PDB entry 9ITY | electron microscopy, 4.95 A resolution (low resolution: residue-level contacts below are approximate; hydrogen-bond / salt-bridge calls are withheld) | chains Q and Z of the 16 polymer chains in the assembly

# Chain Q
Name: ATP synthase subunit c
Organism: Chloroflexus aurantiacus J-10-fl
UniProt: A9WGS9 (ATPL_CHLAA); residues 1-76 here = UniProt positions 1-76
Sequence (76 residues; each row starts with the number of its first residue):
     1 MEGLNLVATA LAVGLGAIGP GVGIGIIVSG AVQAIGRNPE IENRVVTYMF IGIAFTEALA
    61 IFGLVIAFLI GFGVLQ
Not modelled in the structure: 72-76
Swiss-Prot annotation at these positions:
  - site: Glu57 (Reversibly protonated during proton transport)

# Chain Z
Name: ATP synthase subunit a
Organism: Chloroflexus aurantiacus J-10-fl
UniProt: A9WGT0 (A9WGT0_CHLAA); residue numbers follow UniProt; this construct covers 1-312
Sequence (312 residues; each row starts with the number of its first residue):
     1 MSTRTRNILI IVGALIISIA SRFFLYTGPP HVEVAAEVIF DGIPGFPITN SFVVAIIIDI
    61 FVIALAVAAT RNLQMVPRGL QNVMEFILES LYNLFRNINA KYVATAFPLV ATIFLFVLFG
   121 NWFGLLPGVG SIGVCHEKKE EHAVVDERLA LAAPAAPLSS VAAAEGEEIH DTCAAQGKKL
   181 VPLFRAPAAD LNFTFAIAVI SFVFIEYWGF RALGPGYLKK FFNTNGIMSF VGIIEFISEL
   241 VKPFALAFRL FGNIFAGEVL LVVMAFLVPL LLPLPFYGFE VFVGFIQALI FALLTYAFLN
   301 IAVTGHDEEH AH
Not modelled in the structure: 1-11, 136-168, 305-312

# Chain Q / chain Z interface
Residue-residue contacts - 4 pairs, chain Q then chain Z:
  Ala54(Q) - Ser238(Z)
  Phe55(Q) - Val231(Z)
  Phe55(Q) - Ile234(Z)
  Phe55(Q) - Glu235(Z)
Other interface residues (no listed pair), chain Q (4 interface residues in all): Thr47, Ala58
Other interface residues (no listed pair), chain Z (5 interface residues in all): Thr304

# In short
The interface between chain Q and chain Z involves 4 residues on one side and 5 on the other.
Here chain Q is ATP synthase subunit c and chain Z is ATP synthase subunit a, both from Chloroflexus
aurantiacus J-10-fl. Entry 9ITY (Chloroflexus aurantiacus ADP-bound ATP synthase, state 2, focused refinement
of FO and peripheral stalk) was determined by electron microscopy together with 9ITJ, 9ITK, 9ITL, 9ITM, 9ITN,
9ITO and 11 further entries from the same study.
